8YJ3 - chains E and D; structure by X-ray diffraction, 3.50 A resolution.

Chain E:
Protein: tcr beta
Organism: Homo sapiens
Amino-acid sequence (247 residues; each row starts with the number of its first residue; numbering starts at 0):
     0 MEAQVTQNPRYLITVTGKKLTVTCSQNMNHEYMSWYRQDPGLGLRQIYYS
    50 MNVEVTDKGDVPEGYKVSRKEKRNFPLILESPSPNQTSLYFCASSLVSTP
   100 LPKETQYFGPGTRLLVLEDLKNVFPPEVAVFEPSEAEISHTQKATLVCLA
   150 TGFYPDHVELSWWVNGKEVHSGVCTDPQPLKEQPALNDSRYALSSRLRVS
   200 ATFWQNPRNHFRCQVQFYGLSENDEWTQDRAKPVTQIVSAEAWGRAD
Not modelled in the structure: 0
Disulfide bonds: C23-C91, C147-C212

Chain D:
Protein: tcr alpha
Organism: Homo sapiens
Amino-acid sequence (207 residues; numbered 0 to 206; the number before each row is that of its first residue; numbering starts at 0):
     0 MAQKVTQAQSSVSMPVRKAVTLNCLYETSWWSYYIFWYKQLPSKEMIFLI
    50 RQGSDEQNAKSGRYSVNFKKAAKSVALTISALQLEDSAKYFCALGDTAGK
   100 STFGDGTTLTVKPNIQNPDPAVYQLRDSKSSDKSVCLFTDFDSQTNVSQS
   150 KDSDVYITDKCVLDMRSMDFKSNSAVAWSNKSDFACANAFNNSIIPEDTF
   200 FPSPESS
Not modelled in the structure: 0, 204-206
Disulfide bonds: C23-C91, C135-C185

Chain E / chain D interface:
Pairs across the interface - 95 pairs, chain E then chain D:
  Y31(E) - G98(D)  hydrogen bond (side chain-backbone)
  Y35(E) - S100(D)
  Q37(E) - Q39(D)  hydrogen bond
  Q37(E) - F90(D)
  G40(E) - K88(D)  hydrogen bond (backbone-side chain)
  G40(E) - D104(D)
  L41(E) - F90(D)
  L41(E) - D104(D)
  G42(E) - F90(D)
  G42(E) - G103(D)
  G42(E) - D104(D)  hydrogen bond (backbone-side chain)
  L43(E) - M45(D)  hydrophobic
  L43(E) - F102(D)
  R44(E) - F102(D)  hydrogen bond (side chain-backbone)
  R44(E) - D104(D)  salt bridge
  Q45(E) - G98(D)  hydrogen bond (side chain-backbone)
  Q45(E) - K99(D)
  Q45(E) - S100(D)  hydrogen bond (side chain-backbone)
  Y48(E) - A97(D)
  Y48(E) - K99(D)
  M50(E) - A97(D)  hydrophobic
  D59(E) - K99(D)  salt bridge
  D59(E) - S100(D)
  L88(E) - K43(D)
  F90(E) - Q39(D)
  F90(E) - K43(D)
  F90(E) - M45(D)  hydrophobic
  S97(E) - G98(D)
  T98(E) - Y33(D)
  T98(E) - T96(D)
  P99(E) - R50(D)  hydrogen bond (backbone-side chain)
  L100(E) - R50(D)
  P101(E) - R50(D)
  E103(E) - F47(D)
  Q105(E) - F35(D)
  Q105(E) - Y37(D)  hydrogen bond
  Q105(E) - F47(D)
  F107(E) - Y37(D)  hydrophobic
  F107(E) - M45(D)
  A128(E) - D126(D)
  V129(E) - D126(D)
  V129(E) - S127(D)  hydrogen bond (backbone-backbone)
  F130(E) - L124(D)
  F130(E) - R125(D)
  F130(E) - D126(D)
  F130(E) - K132(D)
  E131(E) - L124(D)
  E131(E) - R125(D)  hydrogen bond (backbone-backbone)
  E131(E) - S127(D)  hydrogen bond
  S133(E) - Y122(D)
  S133(E) - Q123(D)
  A135(E) - Y122(D)
  A135(E) - P201(D)  hydrophobic
  E136(E) - Y122(D)
  H139(E) - D118(D)  salt bridge
  H139(E) - Y122(D)
  H139(E) - F199(D)
  T140(E) - D118(D)
  T140(E) - Y122(D)
  T140(E) - D139(D)
  K142(E) - M164(D)
  K142(E) - F169(D)
  T144(E) - L124(D)
  T144(E) - L136(D)
  V146(E) - L124(D)  hydrophobic
  L148(E) - W177(D)
  H169(E) - R165(D)  hydrogen bond (backbone-side chain)
  S170(E) - D163(D)  hydrogen bond (side chain-backbone)
  S170(E) - M164(D)
  S170(E) - R165(D)  hydrogen bond (side chain-backbone)
  G171(E) - D163(D)  hydrogen bond (backbone-backbone)
  C173(E) - C160(D)  disulfide
  C173(E) - V161(D)  hydrogen bond (side chain-backbone)
  C173(E) - L162(D)  hydrophobic
  T174(E) - C160(D)
  D175(E) - T157(D)
  Q177(E) - K43(D)
  L179(E) - Y155(D)  hydrophobic
  L179(E) - T157(D)
  K180(E) - Y155(D)
  E181(E) - Y155(D)  hydrogen bond (backbone-side chain)
  Q182(E) - Y155(D)  hydrogen bond
  S193(E) - T157(D)
  R195(E) - T157(D)  hydrogen bond
  R195(E) - D158(D)
  R195(E) - C160(D)
  R195(E) - S173(D)  hydrogen bond
  R195(E) - A174(D)
  R195(E) - V175(D)
  R197(E) - T138(D)  hydrogen bond
  R197(E) - D139(D)  salt bridge
  R197(E) - M164(D)
  R197(E) - S171(D)  hydrogen bond
  E240(E) - S127(D)
  A241(E) - S127(D)
Also at the interface, not in a pair above, chain E (59 interface residues in all): K57, T104, P132, V172, P176, A191, V198, S199
Also at the interface, not in a pair above, chain D (55 interface residues in all): P41, D95, T101, S133, V134, S152, I156, S166, M167
Inter-chain disulfides: C173(E)-C160(D)

Summary:
59 residues of chain E and 55 residues of chain D are in contact; the contacts include 1 disulfide bond, 23
hydrogen bonds and 4 salt bridges. Polar pairs include R44(E)-D104(D), D59(E)-K99(D) and H139(E)-D118(D).
Here chain E is tcr beta and chain D is tcr alpha, both from Homo sapiens. Entry 8YJ3 (N17.1.2 recognition of
NRAS neoantigens) was determined by X-ray diffraction (same publication as 8YIV and 8YJ2).
